5HMO - chains A and C; structure by X-ray diffraction, 3.49 A resolution.

== Chain A (and C) ==
Molecule: Unconventional myosin-X
From: Bos taurus
Notes: fragment: SAH domain and coiled-coil; chain C of this document is another copy of the same molecule, construct and numbering; everything in this record applies to it too
Reference sequence: P79114 (MYO10_BOVIN); numbering as in UniProt (aligned over 796-929)
Sequence (134 residues; each row starts with the number of its first residue):
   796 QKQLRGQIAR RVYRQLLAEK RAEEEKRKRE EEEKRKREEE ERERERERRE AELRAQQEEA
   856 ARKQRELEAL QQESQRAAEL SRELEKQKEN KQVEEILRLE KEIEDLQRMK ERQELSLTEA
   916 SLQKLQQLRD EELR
Disordered / not traced: 927-929 (chain C: 796-807)

== Chain A / chain C interface ==
Residue-residue contacts (20; chain A residue first):
  Glu884(A) - Thr913(C)
  Val888(A) - Ser916(C)
  Val888(A) - Leu920(C)  hydrophobic
  Ile891(A) - Lys905(C)
  Ile891(A) - Gln908(C)
  Ile891(A) - Glu909(C)
  Ile891(A) - Leu920(C)  hydrophobic
  Ile891(A) - Arg924(C)
  Leu892(A) - Leu923(C)  hydrophobic
  Leu894(A) - Lys905(C)
  Glu895(A) - Arg924(C)  salt bridge
  Ile898(A) - Leu901(C)
  Ile898(A) - Gln902(C)
  Gln902(A) - Ile898(C)
  Lys905(A) - Leu894(C)
  Glu909(A) - Gln887(C)
  Glu909(A) - Ile891(C)
  Thr913(A) - Lys883(C)
  Ser916(A) - Glu884(C)
  Ser916(A) - Val888(C)
Interface residues without a listed pair, chain A (18 interface residues in all): Glu880, Gln887, Leu901, Ala915, Leu920, Leu923
Interface residues without a listed pair, chain C (21 interface residues in all): Glu880, Glu890, Ser911, Leu912

== Summary ==
The interface between chain A and chain C involves 18 residues on one side and 21 on the other; the contacts
include 1 salt bridge. The salt-bridged pair is Glu895(A)-Arg924(C).
Both chains are Unconventional myosin-X (Bos taurus). Entry 5HMO (myosin X motor activity) was determined by
X-ray diffraction, deposited together with 5HMP, 5I0H and 5I0I.
